Entry 9ISQ (electron microscopy, 2.52 A resolution); this record covers chains B and D of the 4 polymer chains in the assembly.

# Chain B (and D)
Name: Protein acetyltransferase
From: Escherichia coli BL21(DE3)
Notes: chain D of this document is another copy of the same molecule, construct and numbering; everything in this record applies to it too
UniProt: W8T0A9 (W8T0A9_ECOLX); numbering as in UniProt (aligned over 5-881)
Sequence (877 residues; row label = number of the first residue in the row):
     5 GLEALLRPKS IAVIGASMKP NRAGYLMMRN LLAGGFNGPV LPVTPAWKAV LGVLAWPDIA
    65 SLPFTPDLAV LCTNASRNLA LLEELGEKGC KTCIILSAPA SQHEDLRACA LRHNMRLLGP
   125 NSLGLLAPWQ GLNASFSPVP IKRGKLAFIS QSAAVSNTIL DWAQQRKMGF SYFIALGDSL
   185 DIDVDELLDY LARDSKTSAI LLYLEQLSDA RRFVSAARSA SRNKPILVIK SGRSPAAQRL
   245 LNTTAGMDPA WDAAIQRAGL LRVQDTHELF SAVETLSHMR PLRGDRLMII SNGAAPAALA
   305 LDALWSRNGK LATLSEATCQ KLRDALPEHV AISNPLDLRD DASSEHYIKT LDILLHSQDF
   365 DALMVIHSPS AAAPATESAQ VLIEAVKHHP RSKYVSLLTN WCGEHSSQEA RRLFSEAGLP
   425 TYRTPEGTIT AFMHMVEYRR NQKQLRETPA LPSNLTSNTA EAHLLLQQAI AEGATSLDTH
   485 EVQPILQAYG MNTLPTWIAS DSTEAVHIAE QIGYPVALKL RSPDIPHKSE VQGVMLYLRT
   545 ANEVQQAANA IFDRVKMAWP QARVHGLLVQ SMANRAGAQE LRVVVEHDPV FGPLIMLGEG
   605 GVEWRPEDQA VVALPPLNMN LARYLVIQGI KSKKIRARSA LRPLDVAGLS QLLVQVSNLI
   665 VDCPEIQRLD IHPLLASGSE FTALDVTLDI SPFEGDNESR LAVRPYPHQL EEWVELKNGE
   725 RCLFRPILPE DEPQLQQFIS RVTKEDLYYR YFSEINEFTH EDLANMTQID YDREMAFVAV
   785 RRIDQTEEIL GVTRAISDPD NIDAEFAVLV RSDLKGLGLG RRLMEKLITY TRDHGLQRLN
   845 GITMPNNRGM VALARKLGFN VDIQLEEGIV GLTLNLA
Construct notes: variant A321 (Glu in W8T0A9)
Reported in the primary citation:
  - catalytic residues: E809, F810, I846 (proposed by the authors, not directly observed)
  - mutagenesis - N227A/K228A, R395A/Y398A, R754A, F756A, E809A, I846A: decreased catalytic activity
  - mutagenesis - R26E/R81E (K_d_ = 12.10 uM): decreased binding to AcCoA

# Interface between chain B and chain D
Residue-residue contacts - 12 pairs, chain B then chain D:
  L36(B) - L55(D)
  G42(B) - A53(D)
  G42(B) - G56(D)
  P43(B) - L58(D)  hydrophobic
  V44(B) - G56(D)  hydrogen bond (backbone-backbone)
  A53(B) - G42(D)
  L55(B) - L36(D)
  G56(B) - G42(D)
  G56(B) - V44(D)  hydrogen bond (backbone-backbone)
  V57(B) - V57(D)  hydrophobic
  L58(B) - P43(D)  hydrophobic
  L58(B) - F68(D)  hydrophobic
Other interface residues (no listed pair), chain B (11 interface residues in all): W60, F68
Other interface residues (no listed pair), chain D (11 interface residues in all): W60

# Summary
Chain B and chain D each contribute 11 residues to their interface, with 2 hydrogen bonds. The hydrogen-bonded
pair V44(B)-G56(D) is a backbone contact. From the paper: catalytic residues E809(B), F810(B) and I846(B);
N227A/K228A, R395A/Y398A and R754A of chain B, among others, reduce catalytic activity; 7 substitutions were
tested in all.
Both chains are Protein acetyltransferase (Escherichia coli BL21(DE3)). Entry 9ISQ (Apo-state E.coli PatZ) was
determined by electron microscopy, deposited together with 9ISB and 9IT0.
